Entry 4EF5 (X-ray diffraction, 2.45 A resolution); this record covers chain A.

# Chain A
Name: Transmembrane protein 173
Source organism: Homo sapiens
Notes: fragment: c-terminal domain
UniProtKB: Q86WV6 (TM173_HUMAN); residue numbers follow UniProt; this construct covers 139-379
Sequence (265 residues; each row starts with the number of its first residue):
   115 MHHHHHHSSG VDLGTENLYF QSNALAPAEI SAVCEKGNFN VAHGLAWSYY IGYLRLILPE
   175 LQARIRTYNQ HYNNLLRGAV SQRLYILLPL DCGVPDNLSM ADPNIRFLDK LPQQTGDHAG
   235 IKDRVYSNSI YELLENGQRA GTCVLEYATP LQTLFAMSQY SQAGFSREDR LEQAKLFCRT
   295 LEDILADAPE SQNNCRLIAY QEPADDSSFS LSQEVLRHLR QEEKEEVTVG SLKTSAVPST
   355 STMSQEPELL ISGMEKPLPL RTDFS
Disordered / not traced: 115-151, 227-239, 319-320, 344-379
Sequence notes: expression tag (115-138)
Swiss-Prot annotation at these positions:
  - region: E340 to S379 (C-terminal tail (CTT))
  - motif: L363 to S366 (pLxIS motif)
  - binding site (2',3'-cGAMP): S162, Y167, R238, T263
  - binding site (3',3'-c-di-GMP): S162, Y167, R238 to S241, T263
  - binding site (2',3'-cUAMP): Y167, R238, T263
  - modified residue: T229 (Phosphothreonine), S241 (Phosphoserine), T354 (Phosphothreonine), S355 (Phosphoserine), T356 (Phosphothreonine), S358 (Phosphoserine), S366 (Phosphoserine)
  - cross-link (Glycyl lysine isopeptide (Lys-Gly)): K150 (interchain with G-Cter in ubiquitin), K236 (interchain with G-Cter in ubiquitin), K338 (interchain with G-Cter in SUMO)
  - natural variant: V147 (V147L: In SAVI), N154 (N154S: In SAVI), V155 (V155M: In SAVI), H232 (H232R: Activated by both 2'-3' linked cGAMP and 3'-3' linked cGAMP), R284 (R284S: Found in a 9-month-old patient who died following a fever and severe neck abscess without indication of any severe bacterial infection)
  - mutagenesis: K150 (K150R: Abolishes ubiquitination, homodimerization and subsequent production of IFN-beta), F153 (F153A: Partially constitutively active mutant that promotes the production of type I interferon in absence of cGAMP ligand), G158 (G158A: Constitutively active mutant that promotes the production of type I interferon in absence of cGAMP ligand; G158E: Abolished homodimerization and activation ...), S162 (S162A: Slight decrease in c-di-GMP-binding. Renders the enzyme sensitive to 5,6-dimethylxanthenone 4-acetic acid (DMXAA) drug, leading to activation of the STING1 pathway ...), G166 (G166S: Slight decrease in c-di-GMP-binding), R178 to R180 (Abolishes the endoplasmic reticulum location), G230 (G230I: Renders the enzyme sensitive to 5,6-dimethylxanthenone 4-acetic acid (DMXAA) drug, leading to activation of the STING1 pathway), K236 (K236R: Loss of deubiquitination by USP44), R238 to Y240 (Strong decrease in cGAMP-binding without affecting interaction with TBK1. Abolished ability to induce autophagy), R238 (R238A: Abolished cGAMP-binding. Abolished ability to induce autophagy), Y240 (Y240A: Abolished cGAMP-binding; Y240S: Strong decrease in c-di-GMP-binding), N242 (N242A: Strong decrease in c-di-GMP and cGAMP-binding), 27 further mutagenesis entries in UniProt
From the paper describing this entry:
  - self-association interface (contacts with another copy of this molecule); pairs are residue here / residue on that copy: F153-H157 (pi stacking), W161-M271, Y164-Y274, F153
  - mutagenesis - V155R, W161A, Y164A, Y167S: decreased expression
  - mutagenesis - V155R, G158L, W161A, Y164A, I165R: abolished signaling
  - mutagenesis - G158L: decreased signaling in response to IFN-beta-Luc
  - mutagenesis - G158L: decreased stability
  - mutagenesis - K150A, K150L, K150R: unchanged signaling in response to IFN-beta-Luc
  - mutagenesis - K150R: unchanged binding to STING-HA
  - mutagenesis - K150R: unchanged signaling
  - mutagenesis - K150A, K150L, K150R, G158L: unchanged binding to TBK1
  - mutagenesis - S358A: decreased binding to TBK1
  - interface hot spots (mutagenesis) - G158L: decreased binding to chain B
  - mutagenesis - S162Y: decreased signaling in response to IFN-beta
  - mutagenesis - T263R (8.20 +/- 0.553 uM): increased binding to c-di-AMP
  - mutagenesis - I200N: abolished expression

# Summary
Curated annotation (UniProt) lists 4 residues binding 2',3'-cGAMP, 7 residues binding 3',3'-c-di-GMP, 3
residues binding 2',3'-cUAMP and 46 mutagenesis sites. From the paper: V155R, G158L and W161A, among others,
abolish signaling; a self-association interface involving F153, H157 and W161 among others; 13 substitutions
were tested in all.
Chain A is Transmembrane protein 173 (Homo sapiens); the structure, Crystal structure of STING CTD, was
determined by X-ray diffraction, deposited together with 4EF4.
